PDB entry 6RE7 | electron microscopy, 3.10 A resolution | chains V and Z of the 20 polymer chains in the assembly

# Chain V
Protein: ATP synthase subunit alpha
Source organism: Polytomella sp. Pringsheim 198.80
UniProtKB: A0ZW40 (A0ZW40_9CHLO); residue numbers follow UniProt; this construct covers 1-562
Amino-acid sequence (562 residues; each row starts with the number of its first residue):
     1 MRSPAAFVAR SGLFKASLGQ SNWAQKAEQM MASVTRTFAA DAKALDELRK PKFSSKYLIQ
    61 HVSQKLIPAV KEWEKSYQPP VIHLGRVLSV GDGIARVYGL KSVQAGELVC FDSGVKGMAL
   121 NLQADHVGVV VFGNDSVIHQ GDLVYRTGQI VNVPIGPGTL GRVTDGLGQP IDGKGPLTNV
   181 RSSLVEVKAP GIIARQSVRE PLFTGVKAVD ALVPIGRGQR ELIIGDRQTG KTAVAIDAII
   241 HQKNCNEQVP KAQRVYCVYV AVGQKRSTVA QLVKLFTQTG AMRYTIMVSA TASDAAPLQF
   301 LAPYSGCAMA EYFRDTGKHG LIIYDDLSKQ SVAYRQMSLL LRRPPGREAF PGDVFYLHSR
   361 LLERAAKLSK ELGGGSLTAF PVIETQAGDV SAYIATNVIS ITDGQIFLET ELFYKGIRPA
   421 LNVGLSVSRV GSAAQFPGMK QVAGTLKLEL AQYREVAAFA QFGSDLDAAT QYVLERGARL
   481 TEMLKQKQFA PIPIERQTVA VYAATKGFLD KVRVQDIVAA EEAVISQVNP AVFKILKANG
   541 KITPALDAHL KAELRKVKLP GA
Disordered / not traced: 1-42
Differences from the reference sequence: conflict Arg266 (Lys in A0ZW40)
Bound ions: Mg2+: Thr232 (together with ATP)
Small-molecule neighbours: ATP (adenosine-5'-triphosphate): Asp226, Arg227, Gln228, Thr229, Gly230, Lys231, Thr232, Ala233, Glu384, Phe413, Arg418, Pro419, Gln486, Gln488

# Chain Z
Protein: ATP synthase subunit beta
Source organism: Polytomella sp. Pringsheim 198.80
Notes: EC 7.1.2.2
UniProtKB: A0ZW41 (A0ZW41_9CHLO); numbering as in UniProt (aligned over 1-574)
Amino-acid sequence (574 residues; row label = number of the first residue in the row):
     1 MALRYAAGLA KNVVQRQGAS LNIARAFAAE PAPAIDAGYV SQVIGPVVDV RFDGELPSIL
    61 SSLEVEGHSV RLVLEVAQHM GDNTVRCIAM DSTDGLVRGQ KVVDTGSPIK VPVGRGTLGR
   121 IMNVIGEPVD EQGPIDAADI WSIHREAPEF TEQSTEQEIL VTGIKVVDLL APYQRGGKIG
   181 LFGGAGVGKT VLIMELINNV AKAHGGFSVF AGVGERTREG NDLYREMIES GVIKLGAERG
   241 NSKCTLVYGQ MNEPPGARAR VALTGLTVAE YFRDIEGQDV LLFVDNIFRF TQANSEVSAL
   301 LGRIPSAVGY QPTLATDLGG LQERITTTTK GSITSVQAVY VPADDLTDPA PATTFAHLDA
   361 TTVLSRSIAE LGIYPAVDPL DSTSRMLNPN VIGAEHYNVA RGVQKVLQDY KNLQDIIAIL
   421 GMDELSEEDK LTVARARKIQ RFLSQPFQVA EVFTGTPGKY VDLADTISGF QGVLTGKYDD
   481 LPEMAFYMVG DIKEVKEKAD KMAKDIASRK EADNKKVSEE LKDIPSLDKL VSEIKEVVIE
   541 EDDGLEEDFK AEALSSETVV LNEEGKSVPL PKKN
Disordered / not traced: 1-35
Differences from the reference sequence: conflict Ala350 (Gly in A0ZW41), Leu387 (Arg in A0ZW41)
Bound ions: Mg2+: Thr190, Glu215 (together with ADP)
Small-molecule neighbours:
  - ADP (adenosine-5'-diphosphate): Gly184, Ala185, Gly186, Val187, Gly188, Lys189, Thr190, Val191, Glu215, Glu219, Tyr374, Phe447, Ala450, Phe453, Thr454
  - ATP (adenosine-5'-triphosphate): Ser384, Arg385, Asn388, Tyr397

# Chain V / chain Z interface
Contacting residue pairs (158; chain V residue first):
  His83(V) - Leu561(Z)
  His83(V) - Asn562(Z)
  His83(V) - Glu563(Z)
  His83(V) - Gly565(Z)
  Gly99(V) - Arg98(Z)  hydrogen bond (backbone-side chain)
  Leu100(V) - Arg98(Z)  hydrogen bond (backbone-side chain)
  Lys101(V) - Val97(Z)
  Lys101(V) - Arg98(Z)
  Ser102(V) - Val97(Z)
  Val103(V) - Leu96(Z)
  Val103(V) - Val97(Z)
  Gln104(V) - Gly95(Z)
  Gln104(V) - Leu96(Z)
  Gln104(V) - Val97(Z)
  Ala105(V) - Thr93(Z)
  Ala105(V) - Asp94(Z)
  Ala105(V) - Gly95(Z)  hydrogen bond (backbone-backbone)
  Ala105(V) - Leu96(Z)  hydrogen bond (backbone-backbone)
  Cys110(V) - Thr558(Z)
  Cys110(V) - Val560(Z)  hydrophobic
  Phe111(V) - Leu570(Z)
  Asp112(V) - Lys573(Z)
  Asp112(V) - Asn574(Z)
  Ser113(V) - Asn574(Z)
  Asn121(V) - Val43(Z)
  Asn121(V) - Ile44(Z)
  Leu122(V) - Gln42(Z)
  Leu122(V) - Val43(Z)  hydrogen bond (backbone-backbone)
  Leu122(V) - Leu96(Z)
  Leu122(V) - Arg98(Z)
  Gln123(V) - Gln42(Z)
  Gln123(V) - Ile44(Z)
  Gln123(V) - Arg98(Z)  hydrogen bond (backbone-side chain)
  Ala124(V) - Ser41(Z)
  Ala124(V) - Gln42(Z)
  His126(V) - Arg98(Z)  hydrogen bond (backbone-side chain)
  Val127(V) - Arg98(Z)
  Tyr145(V) - Val560(Z)  hydrophobic
  Tyr145(V) - Leu570(Z)  hydrophobic
  Tyr145(V) - Pro571(Z)
  Arg146(V) - Val560(Z)
  Arg146(V) - Leu561(Z)  hydrogen bond (backbone-backbone)
  Thr147(V) - Val559(Z)
  Thr147(V) - Val560(Z)
  Ile155(V) - Phe549(Z)
  Pro157(V) - Leu545(Z)  hydrophobic
  Pro157(V) - Phe549(Z)
  Leu160(V) - Leu545(Z)  hydrophobic
  Asn179(V) - Glu546(Z)
  Asn179(V) - Phe549(Z)
  Asn179(V) - Ala551(Z)
  Val180(V) - Phe549(Z)
  Val180(V) - Ala551(Z)
  Val180(V) - Glu552(Z)  hydrogen bond (backbone-backbone)
  Val180(V) - Leu554(Z)  hydrophobic
  Arg181(V) - Phe549(Z)
  Arg181(V) - Lys550(Z)
  Arg181(V) - Glu552(Z)
  Ser182(V) - Glu552(Z)  hydrogen bond (backbone-side chain)
  Lys188(V) - Asp91(Z)  salt bridge
  Lys188(V) - Asn252(Z)
  Ala189(V) - Asn252(Z)
  Pro190(V) - Thr217(Z)
  Gly191(V) - Thr217(Z)
  Ile192(V) - Ile121(Z)  hydrophobic
  Ile192(V) - Thr217(Z)
  Ile192(V) - Asn221(Z)  hydrogen bond (backbone-side chain)
  Ile192(V) - Tyr248(Z)  hydrophobic
  Ile193(V) - Val129(Z)
  Ile193(V) - Asp130(Z)
  Ile193(V) - Glu131(Z)
  Ile193(V) - Tyr224(Z)  hydrophobic
  Arg195(V) - Thr217(Z)
  Arg195(V) - Asn221(Z)
  Gln196(V) - Asn221(Z)
  Ser197(V) - Asp222(Z)
  Arg220(V) - Arg216(Z)
  Glu247(V) - Ile539(Z)
  Glu247(V) - Glu541(Z)
  Gln248(V) - Ile539(Z)
  Val249(V) - Ile539(Z)
  Pro250(V) - Glu540(Z)
  Lys251(V) - Glu540(Z)  hydrogen bond (backbone-side chain)
  Lys251(V) - Asp543(Z)
  Lys251(V) - Gly544(Z)
  Lys251(V) - Glu547(Z)  salt bridge
  Arg254(V) - Ile539(Z)
  Arg254(V) - Glu541(Z)
  Arg254(V) - Asp543(Z)
  Tyr256(V) - Asp543(Z)  hydrogen bond (side chain-backbone)
  Arg283(V) - Glu541(Z)  salt bridge
  Tyr312(V) - Leu545(Z)
  Tyr312(V) - Phe549(Z)  hydrophobic
  Phe313(V) - Leu545(Z)  hydrophobic
  Lys318(V) - Gly544(Z)  hydrogen bond (side chain-backbone)
  Lys318(V) - Leu545(Z)
  Arg343(V) - Ile44(Z)
  Arg343(V) - Gly45(Z)
  Pro344(V) - Ala299(Z)
  Arg347(V) - Val308(Z)
  Gly352(V) - Glu296(Z)
  Asp353(V) - Glu296(Z)
  Phe355(V) - Arg258(Z)
  Phe355(V) - Arg289(Z)
  Phe355(V) - Gln292(Z)
  Phe355(V) - Glu296(Z)
  Tyr356(V) - Asn252(Z)
  Tyr356(V) - Glu253(Z)
  Tyr356(V) - Pro254(Z)  hydrophobic
  Tyr356(V) - Arg258(Z)
  Tyr356(V) - Glu296(Z)  hydrogen bond (backbone-side chain)
  Ser359(V) - Met251(Z)  hydrogen bond (side chain-backbone)
  Ser359(V) - Asn252(Z)
  Glu363(V) - Arg216(Z)
  Glu363(V) - Thr217(Z)  hydrogen bond
  Glu363(V) - Met251(Z)
  Glu363(V) - Asn252(Z)
  Ser391(V) - Ala343(Z)
  Thr396(V) - Tyr340(Z)  hydrogen bond (backbone-side chain)
  Thr396(V) - Ala343(Z)
  Asn397(V) - Gln292(Z)
  Ile399(V) - Ala185(Z)  hydrophobic
  Ser400(V) - Arg216(Z)  hydrogen bond (backbone-side chain)
  Ser400(V) - Met251(Z)
  Ser400(V) - Arg289(Z)
  Ser400(V) - Tyr340(Z)
  Ile401(V) - Arg216(Z)  hydrogen bond (backbone-side chain)
  Ile401(V) - Met251(Z)  hydrophobic
  Thr402(V) - Arg216(Z)  hydrogen bond (backbone-side chain)
  Asp403(V) - Arg216(Z)  salt bridge
  Asp403(V) - Arg218(Z)  salt bridge
  Gly424(V) - Glu370(Z)
  Arg429(V) - Ala185(Z)
  Arg429(V) - Gly186(Z)
  Arg429(V) - Arg216(Z)
  Arg429(V) - Phe453(Z)
  Ser432(V) - Phe453(Z)
  Phe459(V) - Ile417(Z)
  Phe459(V) - Ala418(Z)
  Asn529(V) - Leu527(Z)
  Ala531(V) - Val531(Z)  hydrophobic
  Val532(V) - Leu527(Z)  hydrophobic
  Lys534(V) - Ile534(Z)
  Ile535(V) - Leu527(Z)  hydrophobic
  Ile535(V) - Leu530(Z)
  Ile535(V) - Val531(Z)
  Ala538(V) - Ile534(Z)  hydrophobic
  Ala545(V) - Ile524(Z)  hydrophobic
  Ala548(V) - Glu520(Z)
  Ala548(V) - Ile524(Z)  hydrophobic
  His549(V) - Glu520(Z)
  His549(V) - Ile524(Z)
  His549(V) - Pro525(Z)  hydrogen bond (side chain-backbone)
  His549(V) - Ser526(Z)
  His549(V) - Leu527(Z)
  His549(V) - Leu530(Z)
  Ala552(V) - Glu520(Z)
  Arg555(V) - Asn514(Z)  hydrogen bond
Also at the interface, not in a pair above, chain V (110 interface residues in all): Pro80, Leu84, Gly106, Gly114, Lys116, Leu120, Asp125, Asp142, Gly148, Ile150, Pro154, Gly156, Glu186, Val198, Asn246, Tyr284, Pro345, Val354, Arg360, Leu425, Val430, Ala433, Arg454, Ala458, Tyr472, Asn539, Pro544, Lys551, Glu553
Also at the interface, not in a pair above, chain Z (91 interface residues in all): Pro46, Glu215, Gly220, Arg225, Gln250, Pro255, Leu300, Pro305, Gly309, Val452, Arg509, Asp513, Ser518, Glu519, Val537, Val538, Asp542

# Summary
Chain V and chain Z form an interface of 110 and 91 residues respectively, with 23 hydrogen bonds and 5 salt
bridges. Polar pairs include Lys188(V)-Asp91(Z), Lys251(V)-Glu547(Z) and Arg283(V)-Glu541(Z). Bound to chain
V: ATP. Chain Z binds ATP and ADP.
Chain V is ATP synthase subunit alpha and chain Z is ATP synthase subunit beta, both from Polytomella sp.
Pringsheim 198.80; the structure, Cryo-EM structure of Polytomella F-ATP synthase, Rotary substate 2C,
focussed refinement of F1 head and rotor, was determined by electron microscopy, deposited together with 6RD4,
6RD5, 6RD6, 6RD7, 6RD8, 6RD9 and 46 further entries.
